3OGK - chains C and K of the 23 polymer chains in the assembly; structure by X-ray diffraction, 2.80 A resolution.

== Chain C (and K) ==
Protein: SKP1-like protein 1A
From: Arabidopsis thaliana
Notes: chain K of this document is another copy of the same molecule, construct and numbering; everything in this record applies to it too
UniProt: Q39255 (SKP1A_ARATH); numbering as in UniProt (aligned over 1-160)
Chain sequence (160 residues; each row starts with the number of its first residue):
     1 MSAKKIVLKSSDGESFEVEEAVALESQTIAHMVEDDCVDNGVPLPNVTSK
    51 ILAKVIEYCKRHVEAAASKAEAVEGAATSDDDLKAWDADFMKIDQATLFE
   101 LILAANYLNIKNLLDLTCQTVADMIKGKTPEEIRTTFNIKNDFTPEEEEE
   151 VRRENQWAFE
Unresolved in the structure: 1-4, 69-79

== How chain C and chain K interact ==
Contacting residue pairs - 8 pairs, chain C then chain K:
  Lys-9(C) with Gly-13(K), hydrogen bond (side chain-backbone)
  Asp-12(C) with Asn-40(K), hydrogen bond (backbone-side chain)
  Gly-13(C) with Lys-9(K), hydrogen bond (backbone-side chain); Asn-40(K)
  Asn-40(C) with Asp-12(K), hydrogen bond (side chain-backbone); Gly-13(K), hydrogen bond (side chain-backbone); Glu-14(K)
  Pro-45(C) with Pro-45(K), hydrophobic
Other interface residues (no listed pair), chain C (7 interface residues in all): Glu-14, Pro-43

== In short ==
The interface between chain C and chain K involves 7 residues on one side and 6 on the other, with 5 hydrogen
bonds. Polar pairs include Lys-9(C)/Gly-13(K), Asp-12(C)/Asn-40(K) and Asn-40(C)/Gly-13(K).
Both chains are SKP1-like protein 1A (Arabidopsis thaliana). Entry 3OGK (Structure of COI1-ASK1 in complex
with coronatine and an incomplete JAZ1 degron) was determined by X-ray diffraction, deposited together with
3OGL.
